Entry 6K00 (X-ray diffraction, 2.20 A resolution); this record covers chains A and D of the 3 polymer chains in the assembly.

Chain A:
Name: Nucleosome Assembly Protein
Organism: Caenorhabditis elegans
UniProt: Q19007 (Q19007_CAEEL); residues 10-296 here = UniProt positions 10-296
Chain sequence (308 residues; each row starts with the number of its first residue; numbers below 1 keep their minus sign (Met-11 is residue -11)):
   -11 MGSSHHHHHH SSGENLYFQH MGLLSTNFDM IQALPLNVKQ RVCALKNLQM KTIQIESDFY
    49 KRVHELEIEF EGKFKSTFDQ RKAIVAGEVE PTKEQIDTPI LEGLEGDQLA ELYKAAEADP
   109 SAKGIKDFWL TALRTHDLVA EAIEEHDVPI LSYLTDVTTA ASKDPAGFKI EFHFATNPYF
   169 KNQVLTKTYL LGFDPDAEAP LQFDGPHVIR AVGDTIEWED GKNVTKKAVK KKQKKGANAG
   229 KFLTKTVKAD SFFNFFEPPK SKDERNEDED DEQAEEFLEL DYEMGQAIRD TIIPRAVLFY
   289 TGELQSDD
Disordered / not traced: -11 to 9, 219-230, 248-259
Construct notes: initiating methionine (-11); expression tag (-10 to 9)

Chain D:
Name: Histone H2B 1, Histone H2A
Organism: Caenorhabditis elegans
UniProt: chimeric construct of P04255, P09588: residues 30-121 from P04255 (H2B1_CAEEL) positions 30-121 (same numbers); residues 122-234 from P09588 positions 9-121 (UniProt number = residue number - 113)
Chain sequence (207 residues; row label = number of the first residue in the row):
    28 HMRKESYSVY IYRVLKQVHP DTGVSSKAMS IMNSFVNDVF ERIAAEASRL AHYNKRSTIS
    88 SREIQTAVRL ILPGELAKHA VSEGTKAVTK YTSSKAKTGG KAKSRSSRAG LQFPVGRLHR
   148 ILRKGNYAQR VGAGAPVYLA AVLEYLAAEV LELAGNAARD NKKTRIAPRH LQLAVRNDEE
   208 LNKLLAGVTI AQGGVLPNIQ AVLLPKK
Disordered / not traced: 28-30, 123-127, 216-234
Construct notes: expression tag (28-29)
Curated features (UniProtKB/Swiss-Prot):
  - glycosylation: Ser109 (O-linked (GlcNAc) serine)
  - cross-link (Glycyl lysine isopeptide (Lys-Gly)): Lys117 (interchain with G-Cter in ubiquitin), Lys234 (interchain with G-Cter in ubiquitin)
  - modified residue: Lys122 (N6-acetyllysine), Lys124 (N6-acetyllysine), Gln219 (N5-methylglutamine)

Chain A / chain D interface:
Pairs across the interface (17):
  Asp125(A) - Arg147(D)  salt bridge
  Ala128(A) - Arg147(D)
  Ala128(A) - Lys151(D)  hydrogen bond (backbone-side chain)
  Glu129(A) - Arg147(D)
  Glu129(A) - Arg150(D)  salt bridge
  Glu129(A) - Lys151(D)  hydrogen bond (backbone-side chain)
  Ile131(A) - Lys151(D)  hydrogen bond (backbone-side chain)
  Glu132(A) - Lys151(D)  salt bridge
  Gln293(A) - Val36(D)
  Ser294(A) - Tyr37(D)
  Asp295(A) - Tyr37(D)  hydrogen bond
  Asp295(A) - Arg40(D)  salt bridge
  Asp295(A) - Ser131(D)
  Asp296(A) - Ser131(D)
  Asp296(A) - Arg132(D)
  Asp296(A) - Gly143(D)  hydrogen bond (side chain-backbone)
  Asp296(A) - Arg144(D)  hydrogen bond (side chain-backbone)
Other interface residues (no listed pair), chain A (11 interface residues in all): Ala130, Asp238
Other interface residues (no listed pair), chain D (13 interface residues in all): Pro141, Val142, Gln156

In short:
11 residues of chain A face 13 of chain D across their interface; the contacts include 6 hydrogen bonds and 4
salt bridges. Among the polar pairs are Asp125(A)-Arg147(D), Glu129(A)-Arg150(D) and Glu132(A)-Lys151(D).
Here chain A is Nucleosome Assembly Protein and chain D is Histone H2B 1, Histone H2A, both from
Caenorhabditis elegans. Entry 6K00 (Crystal structure A of ceNAP1-H2A-H2B complex) was determined by X-ray
diffraction.
